9I62 - chains H and J of the 12 polymer chains in the assembly; structure by electron microscopy, 2.64 A resolution.

[Chain H]
Name: DNA repair protein RAD51 homolog 1
Source organism: Homo sapiens
UniProt: Q06609 (RAD51_HUMAN); numbering as in UniProt (aligned over 1-339)
Amino-acid sequence (339 residues; row label = number of the first residue in the row):
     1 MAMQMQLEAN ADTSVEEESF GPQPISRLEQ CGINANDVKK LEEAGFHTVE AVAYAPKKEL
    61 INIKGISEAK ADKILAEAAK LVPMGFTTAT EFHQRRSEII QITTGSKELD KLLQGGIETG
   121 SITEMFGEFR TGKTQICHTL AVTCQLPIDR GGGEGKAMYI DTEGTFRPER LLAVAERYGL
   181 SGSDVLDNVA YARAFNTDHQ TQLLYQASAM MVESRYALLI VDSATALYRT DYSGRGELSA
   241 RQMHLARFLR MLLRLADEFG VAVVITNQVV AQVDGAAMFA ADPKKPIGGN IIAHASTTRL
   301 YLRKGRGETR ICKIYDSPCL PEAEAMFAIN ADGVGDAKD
Disordered / not traced: 1-20
Bound ions: Ca2+ site 1: Thr134, Glu163 (together with ATP); Ca2+ site 2: Ala293, Ser296, Asp316 (together with ATP)
Residues lining bound ligands:
  - ATP (adenosine-5'-triphosphate), molecule 1: Glu128, Phe129, Arg130, Thr131, Gly132, Lys133, Thr134, Gln135, Glu163, Arg170, Arg310, Ile329, Asn330, Ala331
  - ATP, molecule 2: Ala293, His294, Ser296, Tyr315, Asp316, Ser317, Pro318, Cys319, Leu320, Pro321, Glu322
What the authors report for this chain:
  - binding site for the 50-nt DNA strand: Phe279
  - binding site for the 50-nt DNA strand: Gly65, Lys70, Phe279, Lys284, Arg303 to Lys313
  - mutagenesis - K39A/K40A, K70A/K73A, F279A, R303A, K304A, R306A, K313A: decreased catalytic activity
  - mutagenesis - R303A, K304A, R306A, K313A: decreased binding to ssDNA
  - mutagenesis - F279A: unchanged binding to ssDNA
  - mutagenesis - K304A: unchanged binding to dsDNA
  - conformationally variable residues (order/disorder transition): Gln272 to Pro283

[Chain J]
Molecule: 32-nt DNA strand
Sequence (32 nucleotides; row label = number of the first residue in the row; numbers below 1 keep their minus sign (DT-3 is residue -3)):
    -3 TTTTTTTTTT TCGTGTGGTA CTTTTTTTTT TT
Disordered / not traced: -3 to 0, 27-28

[Chain H / chain J interface]
Pairs across the interface (20; chain H residue first):
  Arg229(H) - DT6(J)  salt bridge to the phosphate
  Leu238(H) - DT4(J)  sugar contact
  Ser239(H) - DT3(J)  base contact
  Arg241(H) - DT4(J)  hydrogen bond to the phosphate
  Arg241(H) - DT5(J)  salt bridge to the phosphate
  Gln242(H) - DT3(J)  phosphate contact
  Gln242(H) - DT4(J)  phosphate contact
  Val270(H) - DT6(J)  sugar contact
  Val270(H) - DT7(J)  phosphate contact
  Ala271(H) - DT6(J)  base contact
  Ala271(H) - DT7(J)  hydrogen bond to the phosphate
  Gln272(H) - DT7(J)  base contact
  Val273(H) - DT6(J)  base contact
  Val273(H) - DT7(J)  base contact
  Ile287(H) - DT5(J)  phosphate contact
  Gly288(H) - DT5(J)  hydrogen bond to the phosphate
  Gly289(H) - DT4(J)  phosphate contact
  Gly289(H) - DT5(J)  phosphate contact
  Asn290(H) - DT4(J)  hydrogen bond to the phosphate
  Ile291(H) - DT4(J)  phosphate contact
Interface residues without a listed pair, chain H (18 interface residues in all): Arg235, Met243, Met278, Pro283
Interface residues without a listed pair, chain J (6 interface residues in all): DT2

[Summary]
18 residues of chain H and 6 residues of chain J are in contact, with 4 hydrogen bonds and 2 salt bridges.
Polar pairs include Arg241(H)-DT4(J), Ala271(H)-DT7(J) and Gly288(H)-DT5(J). The paper reports a binding site
for the 50-nt DNA strand at Phe279(H), Gly65(H) and Lys70(H) among others; K39A/K40A, K70A/K73A and F279A of
chain H, among others, reduce catalytic activity; 7 substitutions were tested in all.
Here chain H is DNA repair protein RAD51 homolog 1 (Homo sapiens) and chain J is a 32-nt DNA strand. Entry
9I62 (CryoEM structure of a RAD51 D-loop) was determined by electron microscopy.
